Entry 1MXD (X-ray diffraction, 2.00 A resolution); this record covers chain A.

[Chain A]
Molecule: alpha amylase
Source organism: Pyrococcus woesei
Notes: EC 3.2.1.1
Reference sequence: O08452 (O08452_PYRFU); residues 1-435 here correspond to UniProt positions 26-460 (UniProt number = residue number + 25)
Sequence (435 residues; row label = number of the first residue in the row):
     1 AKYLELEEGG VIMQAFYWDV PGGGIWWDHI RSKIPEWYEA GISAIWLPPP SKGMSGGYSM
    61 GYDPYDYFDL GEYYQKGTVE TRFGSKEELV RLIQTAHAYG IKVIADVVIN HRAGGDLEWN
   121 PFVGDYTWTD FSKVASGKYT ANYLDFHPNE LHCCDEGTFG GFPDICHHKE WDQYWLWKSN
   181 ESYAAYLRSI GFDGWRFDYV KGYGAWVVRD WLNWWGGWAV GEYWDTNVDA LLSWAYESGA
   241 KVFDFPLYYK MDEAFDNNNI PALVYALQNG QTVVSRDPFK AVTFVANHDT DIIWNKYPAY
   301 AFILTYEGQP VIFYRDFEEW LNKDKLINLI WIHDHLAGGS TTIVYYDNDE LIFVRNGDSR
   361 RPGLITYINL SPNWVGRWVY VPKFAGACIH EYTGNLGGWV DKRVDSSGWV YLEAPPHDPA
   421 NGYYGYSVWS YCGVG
Disulfides: Cys153-Cys154, Cys388-Cys432
Ion coordination: Zn2+ site 1: Glu36, Glu318, Lys323 (together with acetate ion); Zn2+ site 2: Glu80, Glu88, Glu253; Zn2+ site 3: Glu87, Asp252, Asp256, Ile292; Ca2+: Asn110, Asp155, Gly157, Asp164, Gly202; Zn2+ site 4: His147, His152, Cys166; Zn2+ site 5: Glu222 (together with AC1); Zn2+ site 6: Asp347, Asp349, Glu350
Small-molecule neighbours:
  - AC1 / alpha-D-glucopyranose: Trp18, Tyr62, Val108, His111, Phe159, Arg196, Asp198, Tyr199, Lys201, Glu222, Trp224, Asp225, His288, Asp289
  - alpha-D-glucopyranose (GLC): Asp291, Trp294, Lys296, Asp316, Trp320
Reported in the primary citation:
  - Ca2+ coordination: Asn110, Asp155, Gly157, Asp164, Gly202
  - Zn2+ coordination: His147, His152, Cys166, Glu222
  - binding site for the ligand AC1: Glu222, Asp289

[Overview]
Bound to chain A: AC1 / alpha-D-glucopyranose and alpha-D-glucopyranose. Glu36, Glu318 and Lys323 coordinate
Zn2+ site 1. Glu80, Glu88 and Glu253 form the Zn2+ site 2. The paper reports a binding site for the ligand AC1
at Glu222 and Asp289; Ca2+ coordination by Asn110, Asp155 and Gly157 among others.
Chain A is alpha amylase (Pyrococcus woesei); the structure, Structure of a (Ca,Zn)-dependent alpha-amylase
from the hyperthermophilic archaeon Pyrococcus woesei, was determined by X-ray diffraction, deposited together
with 1MWO.
